1FNE - chains A and B; structure by X-ray diffraction, 1.90 A resolution.

Chain A:
Protein: Protein (MHC class II I-ek, alpha chain)
Source organism: Mus musculus
Notes: fragment: soluble ecto-domain
UniProtKB: P04224 (HA22_MOUSE); residues 1-192 here correspond to UniProt positions 26-217 (UniProt number = residue number + 25)
Sequence (192 residues; numbered 1 to 192; the number before each row is that of its first residue):
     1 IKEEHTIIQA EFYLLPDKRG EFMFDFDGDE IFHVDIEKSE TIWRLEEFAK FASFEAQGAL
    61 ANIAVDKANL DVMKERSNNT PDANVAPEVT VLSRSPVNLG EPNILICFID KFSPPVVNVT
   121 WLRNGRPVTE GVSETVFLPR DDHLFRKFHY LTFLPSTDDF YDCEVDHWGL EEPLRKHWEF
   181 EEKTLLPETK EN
Not modelled in the structure: 183-192
Disulfides: Cys107-Cys163
Small-molecule neighbours: N-acetylglucosamine (NAG; 2-acetamido-2-deoxy-beta-D-glucopyranose): Asn118, Asp166, His167, Trp168
UniProt features mapped onto this chain:
  - region: Glu179 to Glu191 (Connecting peptide)
  - glycosylation: Asn118 (N-linked (GlcNAc...) asparagine)

Chain B:
Protein: Protein (MHC class II I-ek, beta chain)
Source organism: Mus musculus
Notes: fragment: soluble ecto-domain with covalently attached hb peptide
UniProtKB: P02089 (HBB2_MOUSE); aligned to UniProt positions 64-76
Sequence (224 residues; numbered 4 to 198 plus 29 insertion-coded residues; the number before each row is that of its first residue):
    5N G
    6N K
    7N K
    8N V
    1P I
    2P T
    3P A
    4P F
    5P N
    6P D
    7P G
    8P L
    9P K
    1L G
    2L G
    3L G
    4L G
    5L S
    6L L
    7L V
    8L G
    9L G
   10L G
   11L S
   12L G
   13L G
   14L G
   15L G
   16L S
     4 RPWFLEYCKS ECHFYNGTQR VRLLVRYFYN LEENLRFDSD VGEFRAVTEL GRPDAENWNS
    64 QPEFLEQKRA EVDTVCRHNY EIFDNFLVPR RVEPTVTVYP TKTQPLEHHN LLVCSVSDFY
   124 PGNIEVRWFR NGKEEKTGIV STGLVRNGDW TFQTLVMLET VPQSGEVYTC QVEHPSLTDP
   184 VTVEWKAQST SAQNK
Not modelled in the structure: 5N, 189-198
Disulfides: Cys15-Cys79, Cys117-Cys173
Sequence notes: engineered mutation Asp6P (Glu73 in P02089)
Small-molecule neighbours: N-acetylglucosamine (NAG; 2-acetamido-2-deoxy-beta-D-glucopyranose): Leu6L, Val7L, Gly8L

Interface between chain A and chain B:
Residue-residue contacts (169; chain A residue first):
  Lys2(A) - Tyr18(B)  hydrogen bond (side chain-backbone)
  Lys2(A) - Asn19(B)
  Glu3(A) - Phe17(B)
  Glu3(A) - Asn19(B)  hydrogen bond (backbone-side chain)
  Glu3(A) - Gly20(B)  hydrogen bond (backbone-backbone)
  Glu3(A) - Tyr83(B)
  Glu3(A) - Val91(B)
  Glu4(A) - Phe17(B)
  Glu4(A) - Tyr18(B)
  His5(A) - Cys15(B)
  His5(A) - His16(B)
  His5(A) - Phe17(B)  hydrogen bond (backbone-backbone)
  His5(A) - Tyr83(B)
  His5(A) - Val91(B)
  Thr6(A) - Cys15(B)
  Thr6(A) - His16(B)
  Ile7(A) - Ser13(B)
  Ile7(A) - Glu14(B)
  Ile7(A) - Cys15(B)  hydrogen bond (backbone-backbone)
  Ile7(A) - Phe17(B)  hydrophobic
  Ile7(A) - Phe86(B)  hydrophobic
  Ile8(A) - Ser13(B)
  Ile8(A) - Glu14(B)
  Gln9(A) - Ala3P(B)
  Gln9(A) - Phe4P(B)  hydrogen bond (side chain-backbone)
  Gln9(A) - Cys11(B)
  Gln9(A) - Lys12(B)
  Gln9(A) - Ser13(B)  hydrogen bond (backbone-backbone)
  Ala10(A) - Cys11(B)
  Glu11(A) - Asp6P(B)
  Glu11(A) - Tyr10(B)
  Glu11(A) - Cys11(B)  hydrogen bond (backbone-backbone)
  Phe12(A) - Leu8(B)  hydrophobic
  Phe12(A) - Glu9(B)
  Phe12(A) - Tyr10(B)  hydrophobic
  Tyr13(A) - Phe7(B)
  Tyr13(A) - Leu8(B)
  Tyr13(A) - Glu9(B)  hydrogen bond (backbone-backbone)
  Leu14(A) - Phe7(B)
  Leu15(A) - Trp6(B)
  Leu15(A) - Phe7(B)  hydrogen bond (backbone-backbone)
  Pro16(A) - Arg4(B)
  Pro16(A) - Pro5(B)
  Asp17(A) - Arg4(B)  salt bridge
  Phe22(A) - Ala3P(B)  hydrophobic
  Phe24(A) - Ile1P(B)  hydrophobic
  Phe24(A) - Thr2P(B)
  Phe24(A) - Asn82(B)
  Phe26(A) - Leu90(B)  hydrophobic
  Phe26(A) - Val91(B)  hydrophobic
  Phe26(A) - Tyr123(B)
  Phe26(A) - Trp153(B)  hydrophobic
  Asp27(A) - Arg149(B)  hydrogen bond (backbone-side chain)
  Gly28(A) - Arg149(B)
  Asp29(A) - Tyr123(B)
  Asp29(A) - Arg149(B)  salt bridge
  Asp29(A) - Trp153(B)
  Glu30(A) - Trp153(B)  hydrogen bond (backbone-side chain)
  Ile31(A) - Phe86(B)  hydrophobic
  Ile31(A) - Leu90(B)  hydrophobic
  Trp43(A) - Ile1P(B)  hydrophobic
  Arg44(A) - Gly151(B)  hydrogen bond (side chain-backbone)
  Arg44(A) - Asp152(B)
  Arg44(A) - Trp153(B)
  Leu45(A) - Arg93(B)
  Leu45(A) - Asp152(B)
  Leu45(A) - Trp153(B)
  Glu47(A) - Arg93(B)  salt bridge
  Phe48(A) - Phe89(B)  hydrophobic
  Phe48(A) - Leu90(B)  hydrophobic
  Phe48(A) - Trp153(B)
  Ala49(A) - Lys6N(B)  hydrogen bond (backbone-side chain)
  Phe51(A) - Phe89(B)  hydrophobic
  Ala52(A) - Ile1P(B)  hydrophobic
  Ala52(A) - Lys6N(B)
  Ala52(A) - Lys7N(B)
  Ala52(A) - Ile85(B)  hydrophobic
  Ser53(A) - Ile1P(B)  hydrogen bond (backbone-backbone)
  Ser53(A) - Lys7N(B)  hydrogen bond (backbone-backbone)
  Ser53(A) - Val8N(B)
  Phe54(A) - Ile1P(B)
  Phe54(A) - Ala3P(B)  hydrophobic
  Asn62(A) - Phe4P(B)  hydrogen bond (side chain-backbone)
  Asn62(A) - Asp6P(B)  hydrogen bond
  Val65(A) - Asp6P(B)
  Val65(A) - Gly7P(B)
  Asp66(A) - Asp6P(B)
  Asp66(A) - Glu9(B)
  Ala68(A) - Leu8P(B)  hydrophobic
  Asn69(A) - Gly7P(B)  hydrogen bond (side chain-backbone)
  Asn69(A) - Leu8P(B)
  Asn69(A) - Glu9(B)
  Asn69(A) - Lys9P(B)  hydrogen bond (side chain-backbone)
  Leu70(A) - Phe7(B)
  Leu70(A) - Leu8(B)
  Leu70(A) - Glu9(B)
  Leu70(A) - Tyr32(B)  hydrophobic
  Val72(A) - Gly1L(B)
  Val72(A) - Lys9P(B)
  Met73(A) - Glu9(B)
  Met73(A) - Lys9P(B)  hydrogen bond
  Met73(A) - Tyr32(B)  hydrophobic
  Met73(A) - Asn37(B)
  Met73(A) - Leu53(B)  hydrophobic
  Lys74(A) - Phe7(B)
  Lys74(A) - Tyr32(B)
  Glu75(A) - Gly2L(B)
  Glu75(A) - Ser5L(B)
  Arg76(A) - Gly1L(B)  hydrogen bond (side chain-backbone)
  Arg76(A) - Gly4L(B)
  Arg76(A) - Ser5L(B)
  Arg76(A) - Leu6L(B)  hydrogen bond (backbone-backbone)
  Arg76(A) - Leu53(B)  hydrogen bond (side chain-backbone)
  Arg76(A) - Pro56(B)
  Arg76(A) - Asp57(B)  salt bridge
  Ser77(A) - Tyr32(B)  hydrogen bond
  Asn79(A) - Phe7(B)
  Thr80(A) - Gly10L(B)
  Thr80(A) - Asn33(B)
  Pro81(A) - Trp6(B)
  Pro81(A) - Phe7(B)  hydrophobic
  Pro81(A) - Gly10L(B)
  Pro81(A) - Ser11L(B)  hydrogen bond (backbone-side chain)
  Asp82(A) - Trp6(B)  hydrogen bond (backbone-side chain)
  Asp82(A) - Gly10L(B)
  Asp82(A) - Ser11L(B)
  Asp82(A) - Asn33(B)
  Asp82(A) - Leu34(B)  hydrogen bond (side chain-backbone)
  Ala83(A) - Trp6(B)
  Ala83(A) - Ser11L(B)  hydrogen bond (backbone-backbone)
  Ala83(A) - Gly12L(B)
  Ala83(A) - Gly13L(B)
  Ala83(A) - Leu34(B)
  Asn84(A) - Arg4(B)  hydrogen bond (side chain-backbone)
  Asn84(A) - Trp6(B)
  Asn84(A) - Ser16L(B)
  Val85(A) - Leu34(B)  hydrophobic
  Leu92(A) - Val148(B)  hydrophobic
  Leu92(A) - Gln156(B)
  Ser93(A) - Gln156(B)  hydrogen bond (backbone-side chain)
  Arg94(A) - Asp121(B)  salt bridge
  Arg94(A) - Asp152(B)  salt bridge
  Arg94(A) - Gln156(B)  hydrogen bond (backbone-side chain)
  Pro96(A) - Ser118(B)
  Pro96(A) - Ser120(B)
  Ile106(A) - Asn150(B)
  Ser113(A) - Trp6(B)
  Ser113(A) - Leu8(B)
  Ser113(A) - Leu34(B)
  Pro114(A) - Trp6(B)  hydrophobic
  Pro115(A) - Leu8(B)
  Pro139(A) - Tyr10(B)
  Pro139(A) - Lys12(B)
  Arg140(A) - Lys12(B)  hydrogen bond (backbone-side chain)
  Asp141(A) - Lys12(B)  hydrogen bond (backbone-side chain)
  Asp141(A) - Arg29(B)  hydrogen bond (backbone-side chain)
  Asp142(A) - Lys12(B)  hydrogen bond (backbone-side chain)
  Asp142(A) - Phe31(B)
  His143(A) - Phe31(B)
  His143(A) - Leu34(B)  hydrogen bond (side chain-backbone)
  Phe145(A) - Tyr10(B)  hydrophobic
  Arg146(A) - Arg149(B)
  Phe148(A) - Arg149(B)
  Phe148(A) - Asn150(B)
  Phe148(A) - Gly151(B)
  Tyr150(A) - Asn150(B)  hydrogen bond (side chain-backbone)
  Tyr150(A) - Gly151(B)
  Tyr150(A) - Asp152(B)
  Trp168(A) - Arg4(B)
Other interface residues (no listed pair), chain A (76 interface residues in all): Ile1, Phe32, Lys50, Val116, Leu144
Other interface residues (no listed pair), chain B (71 interface residues in all): Gly3L, Gly8L, Gly9L, Gly54, Thr154

In short:
76 residues of chain A face 71 of chain B across their interface; the contacts include 38 hydrogen bonds and 6
salt bridges. Polar contacts include Asp17(A)-Arg4(B), Asp29(A)-Arg149(B) and Glu47(A)-Arg93(B). Ligands of
chain A: N-acetylglucosamine. Chain B binds N-acetylglucosamine.
Here chain A is Protein (MHC class II I-ek, alpha chain) and chain B is Protein (MHC class II I-ek, beta
chain), both from Mus musculus. Entry 1FNE (Histocompatibility antigen) was determined by X-ray diffraction
together with 1FNG from the same study.
